1B96 - chains A and B of the 4 polymer chains in the assembly; structure by X-ray diffraction, 2.30 A resolution.

[Chain A (and B)]
Molecule: Restriction endonuclease ecorv
Source organism: Escherichia coli
Notes: EC 3.1.21.4; chain B of this document is another copy of the same molecule, construct and numbering; everything in this record applies to it too
UniProt: P04390 (T2E5_ECOLI); residues 2-245 here correspond to UniProt positions 1-244 (UniProt number = residue number - 1)
Chain sequence (244 residues; row label = number of the first residue in the row):
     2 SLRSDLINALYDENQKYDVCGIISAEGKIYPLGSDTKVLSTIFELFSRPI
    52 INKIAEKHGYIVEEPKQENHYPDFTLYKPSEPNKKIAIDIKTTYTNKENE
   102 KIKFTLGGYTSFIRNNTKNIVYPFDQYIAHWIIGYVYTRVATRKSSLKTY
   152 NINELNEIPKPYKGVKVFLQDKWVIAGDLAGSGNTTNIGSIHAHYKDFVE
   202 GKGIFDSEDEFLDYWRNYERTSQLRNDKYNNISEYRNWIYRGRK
Sequence notes: engineered mutation Glu69 (Gln68 in P04390)

[Interface between chain A and chain B]
Residue-residue contacts (94):
  Glu14(A) with Lys29(B), salt bridge; Tyr31(B), hydrogen bond
  Lys17(A) with Glu27(B)
  Tyr18(A) with Ser25(B); Glu27(B); Lys29(B); Tyr31(B)
  Asp19(A) with Ser25(B); Ala26(B), hydrogen bond (backbone-backbone); Glu27(B), hydrogen bond (backbone-side chain)
  Val20(A) with Ile23(B), hydrophobic; Ile24(B); Ser25(B)
  Cys21(A) with Ile24(B), hydrogen bond (backbone-backbone); Ser25(B); Ala26(B)
  Gly22(A) with Ile23(B); Ile24(B), hydrogen bond (backbone-backbone)
  Ile23(A) with Val20(B), hydrophobic; Gly22(B); Ile23(B), hydrophobic; Ile43(B)
  Ile24(A) with Val20(B); Cys21(B), hydrogen bond (backbone-backbone); Gly22(B), hydrogen bond (backbone-backbone); Leu156(B), hydrophobic
  Ser25(A) with Tyr18(B); Asp19(B); Val20(B); Cys21(B); Leu156(B)
  Ala26(A) with Asp19(B), hydrogen bond (backbone-backbone); Cys21(B); Leu156(B); Asn157(B); Lys161(B)
  Glu27(A) with Lys17(B); Tyr18(B); Asp19(B), hydrogen bond (side chain-backbone)
  Gly28(A) with Leu156(B)
  Lys29(A) with Glu14(B), salt bridge; Tyr18(B)
  Tyr31(A) with Glu14(B), hydrogen bond; Tyr18(B); Leu46(B); Phe47(B); Pro50(B), hydrophobic
  Pro32(A) with Leu46(B)
  Gly34(A) with Leu46(B)
  Asp36(A) with Glu69(B)
  Thr37(A) with Glu69(B), hydrogen bond (backbone-side chain)
  Lys38(A) with Lys38(B); Ser41(B), hydrogen bond; Thr42(B), hydrogen bond (backbone-side chain); Glu69(B)
  Val39(A) with Thr42(B)
  Thr42(A) with Lys38(B); Val39(B); Thr42(B), hydrogen bond
  Ile43(A) with Ile23(B)
  Leu46(A) with Tyr31(B); Pro32(B); Leu33(B); Gly34(B)
  Phe47(A) with Tyr31(B)
  Arg49(A) with Pro32(B); Ser146(B), hydrogen bond (side chain-backbone); Ser147(B), hydrogen bond (side chain-backbone); Leu148(B)
  Pro50(A) with Tyr31(B), hydrophobic; Leu148(B); Thr150(B)
  Asn53(A) with Leu148(B)
  Glu65(A) with Leu148(B)
  Lys67(A) with Arg144(B)
  Glu69(A) with Asp36(B); Thr37(B), hydrogen bond (side chain-backbone); Lys38(B); Arg140(B), salt bridge
  Arg140(A) with Lys67(B), hydrogen bond (side chain-backbone); Glu69(B), salt bridge
  Ser147(A) with Arg49(B), hydrogen bond (backbone-side chain)
  Leu148(A) with Arg49(B); Pro50(B); Asn53(B); Glu65(B)
  Ile153(A) with Ile153(B), hydrophobic
  Leu156(A) with Ile24(B), hydrophobic; Ser25(B); Ala26(B); Gly28(B); Ile153(B), hydrophobic
  Asn157(A) with Ala26(B)
  Asn185(A) with Asn185(B), hydrogen bond (side chain-backbone)
Also at the interface, not in a pair above, chain A (44 interface residues in all): Ile30, Leu33, Thr143, Lys149, Thr150, Thr186
Also at the interface, not in a pair above, chain B (49 interface residues in all): Ile30, Tyr138, Lys145, Lys149, Thr186

[In short]
44 residues of chain A and 49 residues of chain B are in contact; the contacts include 20 hydrogen bonds and 4
salt bridges. Polar contacts include Glu14(A)-Lys29(B), Glu69(A)-Arg140(B) and Glu14(A)-Tyr31(B).
Both chains are Restriction endonuclease ecorv (Escherichia coli). Entry 1B96 (Analysis of a mutational
hot-spot in the ecorv restriction endonuclease: A catalytic role for a main ...) was determined by X-ray
diffraction, deposited together with 1B94, 1B95 and 1B97.
